3Q8V - chain A; structure by X-ray diffraction, 2.50 A resolution.

[Chain A]
Protein: Nucleoside diphosphate kinase
From: Staphylococcus aureus subsp. aureus
Notes: EC 2.7.4.6
Reference sequence: Q5HFV4 (NDK_STAAC); residue numbers follow UniProt; this construct covers 1-149
Chain sequence (157 residues; row label = number of the first residue in the row):
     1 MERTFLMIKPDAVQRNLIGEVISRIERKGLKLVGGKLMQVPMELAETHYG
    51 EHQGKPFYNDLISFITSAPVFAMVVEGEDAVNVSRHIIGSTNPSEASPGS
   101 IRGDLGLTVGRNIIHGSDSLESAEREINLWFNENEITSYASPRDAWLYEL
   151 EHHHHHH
Disordered / not traced: 150-157
Differences from the reference sequence: expression tag (150-157)
Small-molecule neighbours: UDP (uridine-5'-diphosphate): Lys-9, His-52, Phe-57, Leu-61, Thr-91, Arg-102, Val-109, Gly-110, Asn-112, Gly-116
Swiss-Prot annotation at these positions:
  - active site: His-115 (Pros-phosphohistidine intermediate)
  - binding site (ATP): Lys-9, Phe-57, Arg-85, Thr-91, Arg-102, Asn-112

[Summary]
Ligands of chain A: UDP. UniProt lists active-site residue His-115 and 6 ATP-binding residues.
Chain A is Nucleoside diphosphate kinase (Staphylococcus aureus subsp. aureus); the structure, Crystal
structure of Staphylococcus aureus nucleoside diphosphate kinase complexed with UDP, was determined by X-ray
diffraction (same publication as 3Q83, 3Q86, 3Q89, 3Q8U and 3Q8Y).
